7X7P - chains O and P of the 10 polymer chains in the assembly; structure by electron microscopy, 7.02 A resolution (low resolution: residue-level contacts below are approximate; hydrogen-bond / salt-bridge calls are withheld).

Chain O (and P):
Name: Holliday junction ATP-dependent DNA helicase RuvB
Organism: Pseudomonas aeruginosa PAO1
Notes: EC 3.6.4.12; chain P of this document is another copy of the same molecule, construct and numbering; everything in this record applies to it too
UniProt: Q51426 (RUVB_PSEAE); residues 22-334 here = UniProt positions 22-334
Chain sequence (313 residues; numbered 22 to 334; the number before each row is that of its first residue):
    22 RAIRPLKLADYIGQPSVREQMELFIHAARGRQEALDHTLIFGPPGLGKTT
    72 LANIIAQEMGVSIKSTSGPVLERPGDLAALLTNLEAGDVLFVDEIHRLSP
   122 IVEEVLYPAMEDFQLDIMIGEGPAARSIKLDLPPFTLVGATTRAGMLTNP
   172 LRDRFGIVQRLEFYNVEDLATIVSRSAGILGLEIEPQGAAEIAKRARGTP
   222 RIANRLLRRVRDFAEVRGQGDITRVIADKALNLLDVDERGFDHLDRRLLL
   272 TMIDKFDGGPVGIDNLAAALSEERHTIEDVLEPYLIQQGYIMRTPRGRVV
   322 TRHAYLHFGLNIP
Unresolved in the structure: 141-144
Swiss-Prot annotation at these positions:
  - binding site (ATP): I24, R25, G66, K69, T70, T71, E132 to F134, R175, R222
  - binding site (ADP): I33, G66 to T71, Y185
  - binding site (Mg(2+)): T70
  - binding site (DNA): R295, R314, R319
What the authors report for this chain:
  - self-association interface (contacts with another copy of this molecule): E40, R52, R238
  - binding site for the 23-nt DNA strand: R314, R317, R319
  - mutagenesis - R175A, R314A, R317A, R319A: abolished catalytic activity

Chain O / chain P interface:
Residue-residue contacts (47):
  R22(O) with D133(P)
  P65(O) with N170(P)
  R222(O) with D174(P)
  R226(O) with R173(P); D174(P); F176(P); G177(P)
  R230(O) with D57(P); G177(P); I178(P)
  R232(O) with R52(P)
  D233(O) with R52(P)
  F234(O) with L44(P)
  E236(O) with R52(P)
  V237(O) with L44(P); H47(P); A48(P)
  R238(O) with E40(P); E43(P); L44(P)
  L254(O) with E40(P); Q41(P); L44(P)
  L255(O) with Q41(P)
  H264(O) with R181(P)
  L265(O) with R181(P)
  R268(O) with R181(P); E183(P); Q308(P)
  K276(O) with G310(P); Y311(P); T322(P); H324(P)
  F277(O) with G310(P)
  D278(O) with R323(P)
  N286(O) with M313(P); R314(P)
  A289(O) with I307(P)
  A290(O) with I307(P); Q308(P)
  S292(O) with R164(P)
  E293(O) with R164(P); G166(P)
  E294(O) with R164(P); G166(P); M167(P)
  H296(O) with G166(P)
Also at the interface, not in a pair above, chain O (31 interface residues in all): A23, R229, D285, L291, T297
Also at the interface, not in a pair above, chain P (34 interface residues in all): S37, V179, Q309, T315, P316

Summary:
The interface between chain O and chain P involves 31 residues on one side and 34 on the other. From the
paper: a binding site for the 23-nt DNA strand at R314(O), R317(O) and R319(O); R175A, R314A and R317A of
chain O, among others, abolish catalytic activity.
Chain O and chain P are both Holliday junction ATP-dependent DNA helicase RuvB (Pseudomonas aeruginosa PAO1);
the structure, CryoEM structure of dsDNA-RuvB-RuvA domain3 complex, was determined by electron microscopy,
deposited together with 7X7Q, 7X5A and 7X5B.
